2NVX - chains A and F of the 13 polymer chains in the assembly; structure by X-ray diffraction, 3.60 A resolution.

[Chain A]
Protein: DNA-directed RNA polymerase II largest subunit
Organism: Saccharomyces cerevisiae
Notes: EC 2.7.7.6
UniProtKB: P04050 (RPB1_YEAST); residue numbers follow UniProt; this construct covers 1-1733
Sequence (1733 residues; each row starts with the number of its first residue):
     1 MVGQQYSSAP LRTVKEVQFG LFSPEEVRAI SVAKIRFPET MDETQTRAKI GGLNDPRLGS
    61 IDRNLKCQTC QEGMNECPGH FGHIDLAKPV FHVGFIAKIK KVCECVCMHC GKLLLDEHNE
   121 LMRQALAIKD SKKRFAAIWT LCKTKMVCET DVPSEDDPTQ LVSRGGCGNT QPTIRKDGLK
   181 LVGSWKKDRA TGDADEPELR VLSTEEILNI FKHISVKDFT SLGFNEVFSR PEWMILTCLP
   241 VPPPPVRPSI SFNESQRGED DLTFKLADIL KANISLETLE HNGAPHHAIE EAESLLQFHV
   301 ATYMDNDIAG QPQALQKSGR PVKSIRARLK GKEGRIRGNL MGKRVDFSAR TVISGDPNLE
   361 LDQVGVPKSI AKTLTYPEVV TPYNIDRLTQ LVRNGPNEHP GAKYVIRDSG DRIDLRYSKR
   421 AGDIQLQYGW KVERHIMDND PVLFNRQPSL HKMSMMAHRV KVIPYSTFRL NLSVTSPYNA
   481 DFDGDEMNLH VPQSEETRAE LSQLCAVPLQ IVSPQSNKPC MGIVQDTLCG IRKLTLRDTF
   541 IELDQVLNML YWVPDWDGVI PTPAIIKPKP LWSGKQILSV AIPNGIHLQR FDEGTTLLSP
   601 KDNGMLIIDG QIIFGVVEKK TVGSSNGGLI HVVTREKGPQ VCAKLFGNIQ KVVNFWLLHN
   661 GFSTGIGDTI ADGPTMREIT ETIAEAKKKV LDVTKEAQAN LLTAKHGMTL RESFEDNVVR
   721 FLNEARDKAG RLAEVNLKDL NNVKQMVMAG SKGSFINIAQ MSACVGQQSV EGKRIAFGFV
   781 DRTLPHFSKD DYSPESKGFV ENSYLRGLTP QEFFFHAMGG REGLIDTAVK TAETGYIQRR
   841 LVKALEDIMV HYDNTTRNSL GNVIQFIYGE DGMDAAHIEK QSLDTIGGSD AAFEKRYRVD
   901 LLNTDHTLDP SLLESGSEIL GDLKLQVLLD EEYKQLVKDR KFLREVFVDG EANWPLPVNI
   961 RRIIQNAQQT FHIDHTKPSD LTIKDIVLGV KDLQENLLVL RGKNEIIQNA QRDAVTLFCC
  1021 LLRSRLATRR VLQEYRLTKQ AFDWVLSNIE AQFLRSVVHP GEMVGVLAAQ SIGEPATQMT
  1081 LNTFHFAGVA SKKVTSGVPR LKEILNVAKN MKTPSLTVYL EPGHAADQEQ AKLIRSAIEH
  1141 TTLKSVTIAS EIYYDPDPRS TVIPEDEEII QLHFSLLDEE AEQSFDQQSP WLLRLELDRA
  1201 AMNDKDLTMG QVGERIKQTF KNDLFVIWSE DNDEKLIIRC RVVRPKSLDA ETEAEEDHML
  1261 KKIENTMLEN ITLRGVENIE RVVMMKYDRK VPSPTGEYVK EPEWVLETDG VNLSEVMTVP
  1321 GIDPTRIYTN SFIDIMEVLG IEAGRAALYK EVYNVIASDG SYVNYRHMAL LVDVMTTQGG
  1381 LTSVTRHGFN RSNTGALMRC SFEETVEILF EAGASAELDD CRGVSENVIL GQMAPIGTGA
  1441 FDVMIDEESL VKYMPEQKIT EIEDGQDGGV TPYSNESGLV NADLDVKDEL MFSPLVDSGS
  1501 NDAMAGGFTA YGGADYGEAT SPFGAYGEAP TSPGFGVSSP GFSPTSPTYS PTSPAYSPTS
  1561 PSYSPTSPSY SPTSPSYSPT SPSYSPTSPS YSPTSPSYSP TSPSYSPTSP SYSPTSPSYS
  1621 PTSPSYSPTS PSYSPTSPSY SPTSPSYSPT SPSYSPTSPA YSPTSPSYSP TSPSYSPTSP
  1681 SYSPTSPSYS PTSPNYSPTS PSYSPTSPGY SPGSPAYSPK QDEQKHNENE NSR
Unresolved in the structure: 1-2, 187-198, 1082-1091, 1177-1186, 1245-1253, 1446-1733
Swiss-Prot annotation at these positions:
  - region: P248 to D260 (Lid loop), N306 to K323 (Rudder loop), P810 to E822 (Bridging helix)
  - binding site (Zn(2+)): C67, C70, C77, H80, C107, C110, C148, C167
  - binding site (Mg(2+)): D481, D483, D485
  - modified residue: T1471 (Phosphothreonine)
  - cross-link (Glycyl lysine isopeptide (Lys-Gly)): K695 (interchain with G-Cter in ubiquitin), K1246 (interchain with G-Cter in ubiquitin), K1350 (interchain with G-Cter in ubiquitin)
  - natural variant: S1653 to P1659 (deletion: In strain: A364A)
  - mutagenesis: K1246 (K1246R: Impairs ubiquitination during transcription stress)
Metal / ion sites: Zn2+ site 1: C67, C70, C77; Zn2+ site 2 near C107 (its only coordinating residue here)
Small-molecule neighbours: deoxyuridine-5'-triphosphate (DUT): R446, N479, D481, D483, D485, K752, T831
Reported in the primary citation:
  - catalytic residues: H1085 (proposed by the authors, not directly observed)
  - mutagenesis - R446A: abolished growth

[Chain F]
Protein: DNA-directed RNA polymerases I, II, and III 23 kDa polypeptide
Organism: Saccharomyces cerevisiae
Notes: EC 2.7.7.6
UniProtKB: P20435 (RPB6_YEAST); residue numbers follow UniProt; this construct covers 1-155
Sequence (155 residues; row label = number of the first residue in the row):
     1 MSDYEEAFND GNENFEDFDV EHFSDEETYE EKPQFKDGET TDANGKTIVT GGNGPEDFQQ
    61 HEQIRRKTLK EKAIPKDQRA TTPYMTKYER ARILGTRALQ ISMNAPVFVD LEGETDPLRI
   121 AMKELAEKKI PLVIRRYLPD GSFEDWSVEE LIVDL
Unresolved in the structure: 1-67
Swiss-Prot annotation at these positions:
  - region: L111 to L132 (Leucine-zipper)
  - modified residue: S24 (Phosphoserine)

[Interface between chain A and chain F]
Pairs across the interface (61):
  V379(A) - S102(F)
  V379(A) - M103(F)  hydrophobic
  T381(A) - S102(F)
  T381(A) - N104(F)
  P382(A) - N104(F)
  Y383(A) - I101(F)
  Y383(A) - V107(F)
  E495(A) - A98(F)
  E495(A) - P117(F)
  E496(A) - G95(F)
  E496(A) - T96(F)
  E496(A) - L99(F)
  A499(A) - A91(F)
  A499(A) - G95(F)
  A499(A) - L118(F)  hydrophobic
  Q503(A) - R90(F)
  L504(A) - K87(F)
  L504(A) - Y88(F)  hydrophobic
  L504(A) - A91(F)  hydrophobic
  H851(A) - P139(F)
  Y852(A) - E89(F)  hydrogen bond
  Y852(A) - R136(F)
  Y852(A) - Y137(F)
  Y852(A) - L138(F)
  D853(A) - L138(F)
  R857(A) - P139(F)
  R1001(A) - A80(F)
  R1001(A) - T81(F)
  R1001(A) - P83(F)
  L1054(A) - Y84(F)
  R1055(A) - D154(F)  salt bridge
  R1055(A) - L155(F)
  H1059(A) - T86(F)
  H1059(A) - K87(F)  hydrogen bond (side chain-backbone)
  H1059(A) - L155(F)
  P1060(A) - T86(F)
  P1060(A) - Y88(F)
  G1061(A) - Y88(F)
  E1062(A) - K87(F)  salt bridge
  E1062(A) - Y88(F)  hydrogen bond
  M1433(A) - R92(F)
  G1437(A) - Y88(F)
  T1438(A) - Y88(F)
  T1438(A) - R92(F)
  F1441(A) - Y88(F)
  F1441(A) - E89(F)
  F1441(A) - R92(F)
  F1441(A) - R135(F)
  D1442(A) - V133(F)
  D1442(A) - I134(F)
  D1442(A) - R135(F)  hydrogen bond (backbone-backbone)
  D1442(A) - Y137(F)
  V1443(A) - I93(F)  hydrophobic
  V1443(A) - L132(F)  hydrophobic
  V1443(A) - V133(F)
  V1443(A) - I134(F)  hydrophobic
  M1444(A) - L132(F)
  M1444(A) - V133(F)  hydrogen bond (backbone-backbone)
  M1444(A) - R135(F)
  I1445(A) - P131(F)
  I1445(A) - V133(F)
Other interface residues (no listed pair), chain A (36 interface residues in all): V380, G429, S502, N854, D874, G1002, A1051, A1440
Other interface residues (no listed pair), chain F (40 interface residues in all): T82, M85, L94, A105, T115, D145

[In short]
36 residues of chain A face 40 of chain F across their interface; the contacts include 5 hydrogen bonds and 2
salt bridges. Among the polar pairs are R1055(A)-D154(F), E1062(A)-K87(F) and Y852(A)-E89(F). Bound to chain
A: deoxyuridine-5'-triphosphate. The paper reports the catalytic residue H1085(A); R446A of chain A abolishes
growth.
Here chain A is DNA-directed RNA polymerase II largest subunit and chain F is DNA-directed RNA polymerases I,
II, and III 23 kDa polypeptide, both from Saccharomyces cerevisiae. Entry 2NVX (RNA polymerase II elongation
complex in 5 mM Mg+2 with 2'-dUTP) was determined by X-ray diffraction, deposited together with 2E2H, 2E2I,
2E2J, 2NVQ, 2NVT, 2NVY, 2NVZ and 2YU9.
